PDB entry 9EOJ | electron microscopy, 17.00 A resolution (very low resolution: no residue pairs are listed; an interface is given only as per-side residue counts) | chains Q and R of the 30 polymer chains in the assembly

Chain Q:
Name: Gamma-tubulin complex component 3 homolog
From: Xenopus laevis
UniProt: O73787 (GCP3_XENLA); numbering as in UniProt (aligned over 1-906)
Chain sequence (906 residues; numbered 1 to 906; the number before each row is that of its first residue):
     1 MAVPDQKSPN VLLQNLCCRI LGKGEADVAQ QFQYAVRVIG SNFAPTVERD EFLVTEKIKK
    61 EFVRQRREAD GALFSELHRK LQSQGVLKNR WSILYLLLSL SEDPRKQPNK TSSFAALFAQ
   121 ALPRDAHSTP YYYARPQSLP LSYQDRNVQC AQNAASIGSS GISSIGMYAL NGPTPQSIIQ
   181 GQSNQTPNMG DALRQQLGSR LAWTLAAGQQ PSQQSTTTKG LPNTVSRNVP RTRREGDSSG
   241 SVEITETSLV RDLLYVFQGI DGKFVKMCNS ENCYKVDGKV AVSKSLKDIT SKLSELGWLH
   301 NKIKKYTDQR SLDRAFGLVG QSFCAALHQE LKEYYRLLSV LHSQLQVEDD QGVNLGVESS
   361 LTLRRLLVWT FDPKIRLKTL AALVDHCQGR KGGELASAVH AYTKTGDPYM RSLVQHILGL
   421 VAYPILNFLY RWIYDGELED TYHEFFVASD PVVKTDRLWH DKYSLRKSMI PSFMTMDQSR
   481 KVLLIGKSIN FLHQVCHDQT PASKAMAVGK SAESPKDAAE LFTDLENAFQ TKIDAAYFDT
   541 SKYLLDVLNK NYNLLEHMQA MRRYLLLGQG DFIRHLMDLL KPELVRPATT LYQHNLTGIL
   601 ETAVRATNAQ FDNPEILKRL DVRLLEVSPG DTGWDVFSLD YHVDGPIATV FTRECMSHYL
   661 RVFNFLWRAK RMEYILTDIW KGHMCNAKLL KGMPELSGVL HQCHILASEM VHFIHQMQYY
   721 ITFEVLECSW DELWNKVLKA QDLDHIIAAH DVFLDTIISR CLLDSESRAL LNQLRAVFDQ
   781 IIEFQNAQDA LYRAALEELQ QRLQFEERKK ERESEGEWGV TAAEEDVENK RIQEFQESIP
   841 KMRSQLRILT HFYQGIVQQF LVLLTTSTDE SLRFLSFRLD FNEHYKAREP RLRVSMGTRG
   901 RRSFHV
Disordered / not traced: 1-245, 349-358, 816-820, 886-906

Chain R:
Name: Gamma-tubulin complex component
From: Xenopus laevis
UniProt: A0A8J0T6B8 (A0A8J0T6B8_XENLA); residues 1-896 here = UniProt positions 1-896
Chain sequence (896 residues; row label = number of the first residue in the row):
     1 MSEFRIHHDV NELISLLHVF GLEGADVYID LLQKNRTPYV TTSVSTHSAK VKIAEFSRTP
    61 DDFLKKYEEL KSKNTRNLDP LVYLLSKLIE DKETLQYLQQ NAKDKAELAT SSVTSVSLPI
   121 APNTSKISMQ ELEELRRQLE TATVAVSCSH QPVEVLRKFL RDKLNKKHTG HPVPVFPSWV
   181 YERPALTGDF MSFSNPSTDV TVSIGTLPLP SQETCLVEDL LYILIGVDGR YISVQPLVGR
   241 QSRSFSVEQN LDSSVKELVN RILPVATNYS TVTRFVEENS SFEYGQVNHA LGAAMRTLGK
   301 EYMILISQLE HLQRQGLLSL QKLWFYIQPT LRTMEVLASI ATSLNKGECF GGATLSLLHD
   361 RTFGYTGDSQ AQELCLYLTK AASAPYFDIL ERWIYRGIIN DPYSEFMVEE HELQKEKIQE
   421 DYNDKYWDQR YTIVQQQIPS FLQKVADKIL STGKYLNVVR ECGHDVTCPD AKEITYTLKE
   481 QAYVERIEKA YNYASKVLLD FLMEEEELVA HLRSIKHYFL MDQGDFFVHF MDLTEEELKK
   541 PVDDIIPTRL EALLELALRM STANTDPFKD DLKIELMPHD LITQLLRVLA IETHQEKALI
   601 NSDPTELALS GLESFSFDYI VKWPLSLIIN RKALTRYQML FRHMFYCKHV ERLLCNVWIS
   661 NKTAKQFSLH SAKWFAGAFT LRQRMLNFVQ NIQYYMMFEV MEPTWHILEK NLKSASNIDD
   721 VLSHHTSFLD NCLKDCMLTN PELLKIFSKL MSVCVMFTNC LQRFTQSMQV QTEMEHLTLE
   781 HGTMMGPPTQ CERTEEALKK KLTSKYLEEH IDKFPSSFGF ESTINNFDSN FSAHLMDLLD
   841 KLSMYSTSDC EHSMINIIYR LDFNGFYTER LKQLSSERNQ KSAPLLGPAQ HAVSTK
Disordered / not traced: 1-208, 412-426, 577-604, 664-670, 765-820, 868-896

Interface between chain Q and chain R:
At this resolution (17 A) residue pairs are not listed: 51 residues of chain Q and 70 of chain R lie at the interface.

Summary:
51 residues of chain Q and 70 residues of chain R are in contact.
Chain Q is Gamma-tubulin complex component 3 homolog and chain R is Gamma-tubulin complex component, both from
Xenopus laevis; the structure, Vertebrate microtubule-capping gamma-tubulin ring complex, was determined by
electron microscopy, deposited together with 9EOK.
